PDB entry 6F9C | electron microscopy, 8.00 A resolution (low resolution: residue-level contacts below are approximate; hydrogen-bond / salt-bridge calls are withheld) | chains E and G of the 12 polymer chains in the assembly

[Chain E (and G)]
Protein: Glycoprotein
From: Rift valley fever virus
Notes: chain G of this document is another copy of the same molecule, construct and numbering; everything in this record applies to it too
UniProt: A2T085 (A2T085_RVFV); residue numbers follow UniProt; this construct covers 154-469
Chain sequence (316 residues; each row starts with the number of its first residue):
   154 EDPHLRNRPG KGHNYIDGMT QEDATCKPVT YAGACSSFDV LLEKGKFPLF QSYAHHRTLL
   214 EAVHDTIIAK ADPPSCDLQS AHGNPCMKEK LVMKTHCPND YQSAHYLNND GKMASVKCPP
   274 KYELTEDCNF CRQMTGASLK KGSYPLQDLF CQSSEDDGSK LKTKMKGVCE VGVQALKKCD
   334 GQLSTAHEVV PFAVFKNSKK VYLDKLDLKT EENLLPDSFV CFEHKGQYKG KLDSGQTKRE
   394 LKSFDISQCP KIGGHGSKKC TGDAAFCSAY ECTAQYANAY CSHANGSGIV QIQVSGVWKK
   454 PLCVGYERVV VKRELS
Disordered / not traced: 288-289, 380-392
From the paper describing this entry:
  - post-translational modification sites: Asn-438 (proposed by the authors, not directly observed)

[Chain E / chain G interface]
Residue-residue contacts (14; chain E residue first):
  His-377(E) with Arg-285(G)
  Lys-378(E) with Arg-285(G); Gln-286(G)
  Gly-379(E) with Gln-286(G)
  Cys-425(E) with His-235(G)
  Thr-426(E) with His-235(G)
  Ala-427(E) with Phe-283(G)
  Gln-428(E) with Leu-231(G); Gln-232(G); Ser-233(G); Phe-283(G); Cys-284(G)
  Tyr-429(E) with Gln-232(G); Ser-233(G)
Other interface residues (no listed pair), chain E (9 interface residues in all): Thr-414
Other interface residues (no listed pair), chain G (10 interface residues in all): Ala-234, Met-240

[In short]
The interface between chain E and chain G involves 9 residues on one side and 10 on the other. From the paper:
a modification site at Asn-438(E).
Chain E and chain G are both Glycoprotein (Rift valley fever virus); the structure, Model of the Rift Valley
fever virus glycoprotein hexamer type 1, was determined by electron microscopy together with 6F8P, 6F9B, 6F9D,
6F9E and 6F9F from the same study.
